Entry 5AJK (X-ray diffraction, 2.55 A resolution); this record covers chains A and C of the 4 polymer chains in the assembly.

# Chain A (and C)
Name: Homolog of vaccinia virus cds F1L
Organism: Variola virus
Notes: chain C of this document is another copy of the same molecule, construct and numbering; everything in this record applies to it too
UniProtKB: Q85365 (Q85365_VARV); residue numbers follow UniProt; this construct covers 39-201
Sequence (168 residues; numbered 34 to 201; the number before each row is that of its first residue):
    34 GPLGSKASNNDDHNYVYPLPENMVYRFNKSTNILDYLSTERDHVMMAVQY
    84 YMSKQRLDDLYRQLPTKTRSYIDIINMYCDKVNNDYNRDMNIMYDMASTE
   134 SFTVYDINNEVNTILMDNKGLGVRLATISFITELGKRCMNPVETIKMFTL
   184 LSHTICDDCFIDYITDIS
Not modelled in the structure: 34-45, 55-62 (chain C: 34-62)
Differences from the reference sequence: expression tag (34-38)
Reported in the primary citation:
  - conformationally variable residues (side-chain flip): Phe135

# Chain A / chain C interface
Contacting residue pairs (131):
  His46(A) with Asn145(C), hydrogen bond; Leu148(C); Met149(C); Lys152(C); Thr187(C); Asp190(C), salt bridge
  Asn47(A) with Asn145(C), hydrogen bond (backbone-side chain)
  Val49(A) with Asn141(C)
  Pro51(A) with Tyr138(C)
  Leu52(A) with Tyr138(C), hydrogen bond (backbone-side chain); Lys179(C); Leu183(C), hydrophobic
  Ile66(A) with Leu93(C), hydrophobic; Gln96(C)
  Leu67(A) with Pro98(C), hydrophobic
  Leu70(A) with Pro98(C); Thr101(C)
  Glu73(A) with Lys100(C), salt bridge; Tyr104(C), hydrogen bond; Ile194(C); Thr198(C)
  Arg74(A) with His186(C), hydrogen bond (side chain-backbone); Cys189(C), hydrogen bond (side chain-backbone); Ile194(C)
  His76(A) with Lys100(C); Thr101(C), hydrogen bond; Tyr104(C)
  Val77(A) with Tyr104(C), hydrophobic; Cys189(C), hydrophobic; Phe193(C), hydrophobic
  Met78(A) with Ser185(C); His186(C); Cys189(C), hydrophobic
  Met79(A) with Leu97(C), hydrophobic; Thr101(C)
  Ala80(A) with Tyr104(C), hydrophobic; Ile105(C), hydrophobic; Ile108(C), hydrophobic
  Val81(A) with Ile108(C), hydrophobic; Ser185(C); Cys189(C), hydrophobic
  Gln82(A) with Thr182(C); Ser185(C)
  Tyr83(A) with Leu90(C); Tyr94(C); Ile105(C), hydrophobic
  Tyr84(A) with Ile108(C), hydrophobic; Asn109(C); Cys112(C); Asp113(C), hydrogen bond; Asn116(C), hydrogen bond; Ile161(C), hydrophobic; Thr165(C)
  Met85(A) with Ile164(C), hydrophobic; Thr165(C); Phe181(C)
  Ser86(A) with Leu90(C)
  Lys87(A) with Leu90(C)
  Gln88(A) with Thr165(C); Lys169(C), hydrogen bond
  Arg89(A) with Gly168(C), hydrogen bond (side chain-backbone); Cys171(C), hydrogen bond (side chain-backbone); Pro174(C); Thr177(C), hydrogen bond
  Leu90(A) with Tyr83(C), hydrophobic; Ser86(C); Lys87(C); Leu90(C), hydrophobic
  Asp92(A) with Lys169(C)
  Leu93(A) with Ile66(C), hydrophobic
  Tyr94(A) with Tyr83(C)
  Gln96(A) with Ile66(C)
  Leu97(A) with Met79(C), hydrophobic
  Pro98(A) with Leu67(C), hydrophobic; Leu70(C)
  Lys100(A) with Glu73(C), salt bridge; His76(C)
  Thr101(A) with Leu70(C); His76(C), hydrogen bond; Met79(C)
  Tyr104(A) with Glu73(C), hydrogen bond; His76(C); Ala80(C), hydrophobic
  Ile105(A) with Ala80(C), hydrophobic; Tyr83(C), hydrophobic
  Ile108(A) with Ala80(C), hydrophobic; Val81(C), hydrophobic; Tyr84(C), hydrophobic
  Asn109(A) with Tyr84(C)
  Cys112(A) with Tyr84(C)
  Asp113(A) with Tyr84(C), hydrogen bond; Gln88(C)
  Asn116(A) with Tyr84(C), hydrogen bond; Gln88(C)
  Ile164(A) with Met85(C), hydrophobic
  Thr165(A) with Tyr84(C); Met85(C); Gln88(C)
  Gly168(A) with Arg89(C), hydrogen bond (backbone-side chain)
  Lys169(A) with Gln88(C), hydrogen bond; Asp92(C)
  Cys171(A) with Arg89(C), hydrogen bond (backbone-side chain)
  Pro174(A) with Ile178(C); Thr182(C)
  Val175(A) with Ile178(C); Lys179(C); Thr182(C)
  Thr177(A) with Arg89(C)
  Ile178(A) with Ser86(C); Pro174(C), hydrophobic; Ile178(C), hydrophobic
  Lys179(A) with Val175(C); Lys179(C)
  Phe181(A) with Met85(C), hydrophobic; Ser86(C)
  Thr182(A) with Val175(C)
  Ser185(A) with Met78(C); Val81(C); Gln82(C), hydrogen bond
  His186(A) with Arg74(C), hydrogen bond (backbone-side chain); Met78(C); Gln82(C)
  Ile188(A) with Met85(C), hydrophobic
  Cys189(A) with Arg74(C), hydrogen bond (backbone-side chain); Val77(C), hydrophobic; Met78(C), hydrophobic; Val81(C), hydrophobic
  Phe193(A) with Val77(C), hydrophobic; Val81(C), hydrophobic
  Ile194(A) with Arg74(C)
  Thr198(A) with Glu73(C)
Also at the interface, not in a pair above, chain A (61 interface residues in all): Ile161, Ile197
Also at the interface, not in a pair above, chain C (68 interface residues in all): Asn142, Arg157, Asn173, Ile188, Ile197

# Summary
The interface between chain A and chain C involves 61 residues on one side and 68 on the other, with 23
hydrogen bonds and 3 salt bridges. Polar pairs include His46(A)-Asp190(C), Glu73(A)-Lys100(C) and
His46(A)-Asn145(C). The paper reports conformational variability at Phe135(A).
Chain A and chain C are both Homolog of vaccinia virus cds F1L (Variola virus); the structure, Crystal
structure of variola virus virulence factor F1L in complex with human Bak BH3 domain, was determined by X-ray
diffraction (same publication as 5AJJ).
